PDB entry 5T0V | electron microscopy, 17.50 A resolution (very low resolution: no residue pairs are listed; an interface is given only as per-side residue counts) | chains q and R of the 48 polymer chains in the assembly

Chain q:
Protein: Iron sulfur cluster assembly protein 1, mitochondrial
Organism: Saccharomyces cerevisiae
UniProtKB: Q03020 (ISU1_YEAST); residue numbers follow UniProt; this construct covers 28-165
Sequence (142 residues; row label = number of the first residue in the row):
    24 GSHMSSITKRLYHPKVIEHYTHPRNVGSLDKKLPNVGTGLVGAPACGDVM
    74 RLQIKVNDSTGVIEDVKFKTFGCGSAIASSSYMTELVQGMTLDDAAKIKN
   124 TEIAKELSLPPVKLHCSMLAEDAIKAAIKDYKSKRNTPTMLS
Sequence notes: expression tag (24-27)
Curated features (UniProtKB/Swiss-Prot):
  - region: Leu-132 to Lys-136 (SSQ1 binding region)

Chain R:
Protein: Frataxin homolog, mitochondrial
Organism: Saccharomyces cerevisiae
Notes: EC 1.16.3.1
UniProtKB: Q07540 (FRDA_YEAST); numbering as in UniProt (aligned over 52-172)
Sequence (121 residues; each row starts with the number of its first residue):
    52 VESSTDGQVVPQEVLNLPLEKAHEEADDYLDHLLDSLEELSEAHPDCIPD
   102 VELSHGVMTLEIPAFGTYVINKQPPNKQIWLASPLSGPNRFDLLNGEWVS
   152 LRNGTKLTDILTEEVEKAISK
Sequence notes: conflict Ala-73 (Tyr in Q07540)
Reported in the primary citation:
  - disease-associated variants - I130F, W131R, R141C: decreased stability (proposed by the authors, not directly observed)
  - contacts within the chain: Leu-81/Ile-130 (hydrophobic contact)

Interface between chain q and chain R:
At this resolution (18 A) residue pairs are not listed: 27 residues of chain q and 16 of chain R lie at the interface.
From the paper, about this interface:
  - interface residues, chain R: Val-65(R)

Summary:
Chain q and chain R form an interface of 27 and 16 residues respectively. The paper reports that I130F, W131R
and R141C of chain R reduce stability; the interface residue Val-65(R).
Chain q is Iron sulfur cluster assembly protein 1, mitochondrial and chain R is Frataxin homolog,
mitochondrial, both from Saccharomyces cerevisiae; the structure, Architecture of the Yeast Mitochondrial
Iron-Sulfur Cluster Assembly Machinery: the Sub-Complex Formed by the Iron Donor ..., was determined by
electron microscopy.
